9F3B - chains A and B of the 12 polymer chains in the assembly; structure by electron microscopy, 3.60 A resolution.

[Chain A]
Protein: Detyrosinated tubulin alpha-1B chain
Organism: Homo sapiens
UniProt: P68363 (TBA1B_HUMAN); numbering as in UniProt; present here: 1-37, 47-441
Amino-acid sequence (453 residues; each row starts with the number of its first residue; note: 6 numbers in that range are skipped by the numbering (no residue carries them; nothing is unmodelled there); a row labelled like 37A-37E holds insertion residues (37A, then the next letters in order)):
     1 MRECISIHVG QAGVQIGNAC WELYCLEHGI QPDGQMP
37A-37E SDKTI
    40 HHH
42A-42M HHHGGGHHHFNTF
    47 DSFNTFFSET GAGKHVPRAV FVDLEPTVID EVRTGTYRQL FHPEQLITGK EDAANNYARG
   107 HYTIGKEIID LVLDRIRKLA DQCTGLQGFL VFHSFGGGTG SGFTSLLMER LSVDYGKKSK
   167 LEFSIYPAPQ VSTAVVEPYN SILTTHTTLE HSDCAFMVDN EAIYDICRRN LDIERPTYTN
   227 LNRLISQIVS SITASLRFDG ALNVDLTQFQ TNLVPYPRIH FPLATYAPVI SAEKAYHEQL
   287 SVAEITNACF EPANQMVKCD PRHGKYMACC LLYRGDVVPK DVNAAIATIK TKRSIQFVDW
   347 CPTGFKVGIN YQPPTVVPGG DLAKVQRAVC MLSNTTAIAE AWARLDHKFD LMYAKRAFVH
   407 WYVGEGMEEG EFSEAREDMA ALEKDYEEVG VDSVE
Disordered / not traced: 37A-37E, 42A-42M
Sequence notes: linker (40-42, 42A-42M); engineered mutation Gln-254 (Glu in P68363)
Metal / ion sites: Mg2+: Glu-71 (together with GTP)
Small-molecule neighbours:
  - GTP (guanosine-5'-triphosphate), molecule 1: Gly-10, Gln-11, Ala-12, Gln-15, Glu-71, Asp-98, Ala-99, Ala-100, Asn-101, Ser-140, Gly-142, Gly-143, Gly-144, Thr-145, Gly-146, Ile-171, Thr-179, Glu-183, Asn-206, Tyr-224, Leu-227, Asn-228
  - GTP, molecule 2: Ala-247, Asn-249, Gln-254
Swiss-Prot annotation at these positions:
  - motif: Met-1 to Cys-4 (MREC motif)
  - binding site (GTP): Gly-10, Gln-11, Ala-12, Gln-15, Glu-71, Ala-99, Ser-140, Gly-143, Gly-144, Thr-145, Gly-146, Thr-179, Glu-183, Asn-206, Tyr-224, Asn-228, Leu-252
  - modified residue: Lys-37C (N6,N6,N6-trimethyllysine), Ser-48 (Phosphoserine), Ser-232 (Phosphoserine), Tyr-282 (3'-nitrotyrosine), Arg-339 (Omega-N-methylarginine), Ser-439 (Phosphoserine)
  - binding site (Mg(2+)): Glu-71
  - cross-link (Glycyl lysine isopeptide (Lys-Gly)): Lys-326 (interchain with G-Cter in ubiquitin), Lys-370 (interchain with G-Cter in ubiquitin)
From the paper describing this entry:
  - mutagenesis - E254Q: abolished catalytic activity on GTP

[Chain B]
Protein: Tubulin beta-3 chain
Organism: Homo sapiens
UniProt: Q13509 (TBB3_HUMAN); residues 1-450 here = UniProt positions 1-450
Amino-acid sequence (456 residues; row label = number of the first residue in the row):
     1 MREIVHIQAG QCGNQIGAKF WEVISDEHGI DPSGNYVGDS DLQLERISVY YNEASSHKYV
    61 PRAILVDLEP GTMDSVRSGA FGHLFRPDNF IFGQSGAGNN WAKGHYTEGA ELVDSVLDVV
   121 RKECENCDCL QGFQLTHSLG GGTGSGMGTL LISKVREEYP DRIMNTFSVV PSPKVSDTVV
   181 EPYNATLSIH QLVENTDETY CIDNEALYDI CFRTLKLATP TYGDLNHLVS ATMSGVTTSL
   241 RFPGQLNADL RKLAVNMVPF PRLHFFMPGF APLTARGSQQ YRALTVPELT QQMFDAKNMM
   301 AACDPRHGRY LTVATVFRGR MSMKEVDEQM LAIQSKNSSY FVEWIPNNVK VAVCDIPPRG
   361 LKMSSTFIGN STAIQELFKR ISEQFTAMFR RKAFLHWYTG EGMDEMEFTE AESNMNDLVS
   421 EYQQYQDATA EEEGEMYEDD EEESEAQGPK ENLYFQ
Disordered / not traced: 430-456
Sequence notes: expression tag (451-456)
Metal / ion sites: Mg2+: Glu-69 (together with GTP)
Small-molecule neighbours:
  - GTP (guanosine-5'-triphosphate), molecule 1: Gly-10, Gln-11, Cys-12, Gln-15, Ile-16, Asp-67, Glu-69, Gly-96, Ala-97, Gly-98, Asn-99, Ser-138, Gly-141, Gly-142, Thr-143, Gly-144, Val-169, Asp-177, Thr-178, Asn-204, Tyr-222, Leu-225, Asn-226
  - GTP, molecule 2: Gln-245, Leu-246, Lys-252
Swiss-Prot annotation at these positions:
  - motif: Met-1 to Ile-4 (MREI motif)
  - binding site (GDP): Gly-10, Gln-11, Cys-12, Gln-15, Asn-99, Ser-138, Gly-142, Thr-143, Gly-144, Asp-177, Asn-204, Tyr-222, Asn-226
  - binding site (GTP): Gln-11, Glu-69, Ser-138, Gly-142, Thr-143, Gly-144, Asn-204, Asn-226
  - binding site (Mg(2+)): Glu-69
  - modified residue: Ser-172 (Phosphoserine), Glu-438 (5-glutamyl polyglutamate), Ser-444 (Phosphoserine)
  - natural variant: Arg-62 (R62Q: In CFEOM3A), Thr-178 (T178M: In CDCBM1), Glu-205 (E205K: In CDCBM1), Arg-262 (R262C: In CFEOM3A; R262H: In CFEOM3A), Ala-302 (A302T: In CFEOM3A; A302V: In CDCBM1), Met-323 (M323V: In CDCBM1), Arg-380 (R380C: In CFEOM3A), Glu-410 (E410K: In CFEOM3A), Asp-417 (D417H: In CFEOM3A; D417N: In CFEOM3A)

[Chain A / chain B interface]
Pairs across the interface - 53 pairs, chain A then chain B:
  Met-1(A) / Pro-70(B)  hydrophobic
  Met-1(A) / Gly-93(B)
  Met-1(A) / Gln-94(B)
  Arg-2(A) / Glu-69(B)  salt bridge
  Arg-2(A) / Gln-94(B)
  Gly-246(A) / Gln-11(B)  hydrogen bond (backbone-side chain)
  Ala-247(A) / Gln-11(B)
  Ala-247(A) / Gln-15(B)
  Leu-248(A) / Asp-177(B)
  Asn-249(A) / Gln-11(B)  hydrogen bond
  Asn-249(A) / Glu-69(B)
  Asp-251(A) / Glu-69(B)
  Asp-251(A) / Gly-96(B)
  Gln-254(A) / Gly-98(B)
  Gln-254(A) / Asn-99(B)  hydrogen bond
  Gln-256(A) / Trp-397(B)
  Thr-257(A) / Gly-98(B)  hydrogen bond (side chain-backbone)
  Thr-257(A) / Phe-394(B)
  Thr-257(A) / Trp-397(B)
  Asn-258(A) / Val-179(B)
  Asn-258(A) / Val-180(B)
  Val-260(A) / Phe-394(B)
  Val-260(A) / His-396(B)
  Pro-261(A) / Phe-394(B)  hydrogen bond (backbone-backbone)
  Pro-261(A) / His-396(B)  hydrogen bond (backbone-side chain)
  Tyr-262(A) / Arg-391(B)  hydrogen bond (side chain-backbone)
  Tyr-262(A) / Lys-392(B)
  Tyr-262(A) / His-396(B)  hydrogen bond (backbone-side chain)
  Pro-263(A) / His-396(B)
  Val-324(A) / Thr-219(B)
  Val-324(A) / Pro-220(B)
  Pro-325(A) / Tyr-208(B)  hydrogen bond (backbone-side chain)
  Pro-325(A) / Tyr-222(B)  hydrophobic
  Lys-326(A) / Tyr-208(B)
  Lys-326(A) / Pro-220(B)
  Asn-329(A) / Val-175(B)
  Asn-329(A) / Tyr-208(B)
  Asp-345(A) / Arg-391(B)
  Trp-346(A) / Met-388(B)
  Trp-346(A) / Arg-391(B)
  Trp-346(A) / Ala-393(B)  hydrophobic
  Trp-346(A) / Phe-394(B)  hydrophobic
  Cys-347(A) / Val-179(B)  hydrophobic
  Pro-348(A) / Met-388(B)
  Thr-349(A) / Ser-176(B)  hydrogen bond
  Thr-349(A) / Thr-178(B)
  Thr-349(A) / Val-179(B)
  Phe-351(A) / Ser-176(B)
  Phe-351(A) / Asp-177(B)
  Phe-351(A) / Thr-178(B)
  Phe-351(A) / Val-179(B)
  Lys-352(A) / Asp-177(B)
  Val-353(A) / Asp-177(B)  hydrogen bond (backbone-backbone)
Interface residues without a listed pair, chain A (32 interface residues in all): Gly-131, Thr-253, Gly-350, Tyr-357, Asp-438
Interface residues without a listed pair, chain B (34 interface residues in all): Ser-95, Lys-103, Pro-182, Glu-205, Phe-212, Thr-221, Gln-384, Ala-387

[In short]
32 residues of chain A face 34 of chain B across their interface, with 11 hydrogen bonds and 1 salt bridge.
Polar contacts include Arg-2(A)/Glu-69(B), Gly-246(A)/Gln-11(B) and Asn-249(A)/Gln-11(B). One GTP molecule is
bound between chain A and chain B. Bound to chain A: GTP. From the paper: E254Q of chain A abolishes catalytic
activity on GTP.
Chain A is Detyrosinated tubulin alpha-1B chain and chain B is Tubulin beta-3 chain, both from Homo sapiens;
the structure, Undecorated 13pf E254Q microtubule from recombinant human tubulin, was determined by electron
microscopy (same publication as 9F3H, 9F3R and 9F3S).
